Entry 7KXF (X-ray diffraction, 2.14 A resolution); this record covers chain A.

# Chain A
Molecule: Nuclear receptor ROR-gamma, Nuclear receptor coactivator 1 chimera
Organism: Homo sapiens
Notes: EC 2.3.1.48
Reference sequence: chimeric construct of P51449, Q15788: residues 265-508 from P51449 (RORG_HUMAN) positions 265-508 (same numbers); residues 515-528 from Q15788 positions 683-696 (UniProt number = residue number + 168)
Chain sequence (285 residues; each row starts with the number of its first residue):
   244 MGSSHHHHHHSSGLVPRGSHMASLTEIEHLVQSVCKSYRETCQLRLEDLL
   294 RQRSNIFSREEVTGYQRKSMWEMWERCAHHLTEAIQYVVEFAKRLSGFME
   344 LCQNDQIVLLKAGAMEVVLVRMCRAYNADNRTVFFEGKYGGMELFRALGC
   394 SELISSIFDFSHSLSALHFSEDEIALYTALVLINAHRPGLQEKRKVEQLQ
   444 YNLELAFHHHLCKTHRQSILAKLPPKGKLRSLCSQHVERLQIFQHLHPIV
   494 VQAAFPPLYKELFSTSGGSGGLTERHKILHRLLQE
Unresolved in the structure: 244-263, 508-519
Sequence notes: expression tag (244-264); linker (509-514)
Ligand contacts: Z7I (N-(3,5-dichloro-4-{[6-methoxy-5-(propan-2-yl)pyridin-3-yl]oxy}phenyl)-2-[1-(methylsulfonyl)piperidin-4-yl]acetamide): C285, Q286, L287, L292, W317, C320, H323, L324, M358, L362, R364, M365, R367, A368, V376, F377, F378, F388, L391, C393, L396, I397, I400, F401, H479
UniProt features mapped onto this chain:
  - motif: L501 to F506 (AF-2), L522 to L526 (LXXLL motif 4)

# Summary
Bound to chain A: compound Z7I.
Chain A is Nuclear receptor ROR-gamma, Nuclear receptor coactivator 1 chimera (Homo sapiens); the structure,
Crystal structure of rar-related orphan receptor C (nhis-rorgt(244-487)-L6-SRC1(678-692)) in complex with
{3,5-dichloro-4-[4-methoxy-3-(propan-2-yl)phenoxy]phenyl}methanol, was determined by X-ray diffraction (same
publication as 7KXD and 7KXE).
